PDB entry 8RC3 | electron microscopy, 3.00 A resolution | chains H and M of the 11 polymer chains in the assembly

== Chain H ==
Molecule: crRNA
From: Pseudomonas oleovorans
Sequence (61 nucleotides; numbered -7 to 53; the number before each row is that of its first residue; numbers below 1 keep their minus sign (G-7 is residue -7)):
    -7 GUGAGCGGCA UCCAAGUUAC GCAUCAGAUU CGAGACGCGA GUAUUUCCCG CGUGCGCGGG
    53 G
Not modelled in the structure: 44-47, 53

== Chain M ==
Name: CRISPR type AFERR-associated protein Csf5
From: Pseudomonas oleovorans
UniProt: A0A379PNK2 (A0A379PNK2_PSEOL); residues 1-236 here = UniProt positions 1-236
Amino-acid sequence (236 residues; numbered 1 to 236; the number before each row is that of its first residue):
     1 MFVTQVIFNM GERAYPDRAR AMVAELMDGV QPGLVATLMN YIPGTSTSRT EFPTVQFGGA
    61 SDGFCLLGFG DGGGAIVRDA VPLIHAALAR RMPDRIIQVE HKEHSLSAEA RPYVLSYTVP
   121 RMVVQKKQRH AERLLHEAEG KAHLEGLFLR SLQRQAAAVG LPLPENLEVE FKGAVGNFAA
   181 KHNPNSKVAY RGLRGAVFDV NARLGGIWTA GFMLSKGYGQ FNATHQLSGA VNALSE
Not modelled in the structure: 230-236

== How chain H and chain M interact ==
Residue-residue contacts (54):
  C28(H) with Lys102(M), hydrogen bond to the base
  G29(H) with Gln5(M), base contact; Ser61(M), hydrogen bond to the phosphate; Lys102(M), base contact; His104(M), base contact; Asn222(M), hydrogen bond to the base
  C30(H) with Gly59(M), base contact; Ala60(M), base contact; Arg121(M), hydrogen bond to the sugar; Gln220(M), hydrogen bond to the base
  G31(H) with Pro120(M), base contact; Arg194(M), sugar contact
  A32(H) with Arg13(M), hydrogen bond to the base; Tyr15(M), hydrogen bond to the sugar; Pro16(M), base contact; Gly59(M), base contact; Ala60(M), base contact; Arg121(M), base contact; Arg194(M), salt bridge to the phosphate
  G33(H) with Pro16(M), phosphate contact; Arg194(M), base contact; Tyr218(M), hydrogen bond to the phosphate
  U34(H) with Ala179(M), phosphate contact; Lys187(M), phosphate contact; Ala189(M), sugar contact
  A35(H) with Ala179(M), base contact; Lys187(M), hydrogen bond to the phosphate; Ala189(M), base contact; Tyr190(M), base contact
  U36(H) with Gln125(M), base contact; Gln128(M), sugar contact; Lys187(M), salt bridge to the phosphate; Val188(M), base contact; Ala189(M), hydrogen bond to the base
  U37(H) with Gln125(M), hydrogen bond to the base; Lys126(M), hydrogen bond to the base; Lys127(M), hydrogen bond to the base; Gln128(M), hydrogen bond to the base; Val188(M), sugar contact; Tyr190(M), base contact
  U38(H) with Ser186(M), hydrogen bond to the base
  C40(H) with Arg129(M), base contact
  C41(H) with Thr50(M), hydrogen bond to the sugar
  G42(H) with Thr50(M), hydrogen bond to the phosphate
  C49(H) with Arg133(M), hydrogen bond to the phosphate
  G50(H) with His130(M), salt bridge to the phosphate; Arg133(M), salt bridge to the phosphate
  G51(H) with Lys126(M), sugar contact; Arg129(M), hydrogen bond to the base; Phe212(M), phosphate contact
  G52(H) with Ser48(M), sugar contact; Lys126(M), phosphate contact; His182(M), hydrogen bond to the sugar; Met213(M), sugar contact
Interface residues without a listed pair, chain M (43 interface residues in all): Thr47, Arg49, Glu100, Arg154, Phe178, Ala180, Asn183, Arg191, Phe221, His225

== Summary ==
The interface between chain H and chain M involves 18 residues on one side and 43 on the other, with 20
hydrogen bonds and 4 salt bridges. Among the polar pairs are C28(H)-Lys102(M), G29(H)-Asn222(M) and
C30(H)-Gln220(M).
Here chain H is crRNA and chain M is CRISPR type AFERR-associated protein Csf5, both from Pseudomonas
oleovorans. Entry 8RC3 (DNA bound type IV-A1 CRISPR effector complex from P. oleovorans) was determined by
electron microscopy together with 8RC2, 8RFJ, 8S35, 8S36 and 8S37 from the same study.
